PDB entry 6XGU | X-ray diffraction, 2.70 A resolution | chains A and B

[Chain A]
Protein: GTPase KRas
From: Homo sapiens
Notes: EC 3.6.5.2
Reference sequence: P01116 (RASK_HUMAN), isoform P01116-2; residues 1-169 here = UniProt positions 1-169
Chain sequence (170 residues; numbered 0 to 169; the number before each row is that of its first residue; numbering starts at 0):
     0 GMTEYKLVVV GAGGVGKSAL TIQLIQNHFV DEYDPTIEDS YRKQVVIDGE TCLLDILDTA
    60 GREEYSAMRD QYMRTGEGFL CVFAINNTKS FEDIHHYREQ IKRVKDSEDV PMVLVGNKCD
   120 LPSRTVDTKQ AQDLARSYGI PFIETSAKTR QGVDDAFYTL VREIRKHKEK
Unresolved in the structure: 0, 169
Construct notes: expression tag (0); engineered mutation Arg-61 (Gln in P01116)
Swiss-Prot annotation at these positions:
  - motif: Tyr-32 to Tyr-40 (Effector region)
  - binding site (GTP): Gly-10 to Ala-18, Val-29 to Thr-35, Ala-59, Gly-60, Asn-116 to Asp-119
  - modified residue: Met-1 (N-acetylmethionine), Thr-2 (N-acetylthreonine), Lys-104 (N6-acetyllysine)
  - glycosylation: Thr-35 (Microbial infection: O-linked (Glc) threonine)
  - natural variant: Lys-5 (K5E: In NS3; K5N: In GASC), Gly-10 (G10GG: In AML), Gly-12 (G12A: In colorectal cancer samples; G12C: In lung carcinoma; G12D: In GASC, JMML and SFM; G12R: In lung cancer and bladder cancer; G12S: In GASC and JMML; G12V: In GASC), Gly-13 (G13D: In GASC, JMML and OES; G13R: In pylocytic astrocytoma), Val-14 (V14I: In NS3), Leu-19 (L19F: In OES), Gln-22 (Q22E: In CFC2; Q22R: In NS3), Pro-34 (P34L: In NS3; P34Q: In NS3; P34R: In CFC2), Ile-36 (I36M: In NS3), Thr-58 (T58I: In NS3), Ala-59 (A59T: In GASC), Gly-60 (G60R: In CFC2; G60S: In NS3), 8 further natural variant entries in UniProt
  - mutagenesis: Asp-38 (D38A: Decreased interaction with MAPKAP1/SIN1), Tyr-40 (Y40A: Decreased interaction with MAPKAP1/SIN1)
Metal / ion sites: Mg2+: Ser-17, Thr-35 (together with GMP-PNP); Zn2+ near His-95 (its only coordinating residue here)
Residues lining bound ligands: GMP-PNP (GNP; phosphoaminophosphonic acid-guanylate ester): Ala-11, Gly-12, Gly-13, Val-14, Gly-15, Lys-16, Ser-17, Ala-18, Phe-28, Val-29, Asp-30, Glu-31, Asp-33, Pro-34, Thr-35, Thr-58, Ala-59, Gly-60, Arg-61, Asn-116, Lys-117, Asp-119, Leu-120, Ser-145, Ala-146, Lys-147
From the paper describing this entry:
  - contacts within the chain: Arg-61/Tyr-64, Pro-34/Arg-61, Ile-36/Arg-61

[Chain B]
Protein: RAF proto-oncogene serine/threonine-protein kinase
From: Homo sapiens
Notes: EC 2.7.11.1
Reference sequence: P04049 (RAF1_HUMAN); residue numbers follow UniProt; this construct covers 52-188
Chain sequence (137 residues; numbered 52 to 188; the number before each row is that of its first residue):
    52 SKTSNTIRVF LPNKQRTVVN VRNGMSLHDC LMKALKVRGL QPECCAVFRL LHEHKGKKAR
   112 LDWNTDAASL IGEELQVDFL DHVPLTTHNF ARKTFLKLAF CDICQKFLLN GFRCQTCGYK
   172 FHEHCSTKVP TMCVDWS
Unresolved in the structure: 52-54
Modified residues: Cys-95 (S-dimethylarsinoyl-cysteine; CAF)
Swiss-Prot annotation at these positions:
  - zinc finger: Thr-138 to Cys-184 (Phorbol-ester/DAG-type)
  - binding site (Zn(2+)): His-139, Cys-152, Cys-155, Cys-165, Cys-168, His-173, Cys-176, Cys-184
Metal / ion sites: Zn2+ site 1: His-139, Cys-165, Cys-168, Cys-184; Zn2+ site 2: Cys-152, Cys-155, His-173, Cys-176
From the paper describing this entry:
  - mutagenesis - F130E: unchanged binding to GTPase KRas (chain A)
  - mutagenesis - L136A (4-fold): decreased binding to GTPase KRas (chain A)
  - mutagenesis - R59A, N64A, Q66A: decreased catalytic activity
  - mutagenesis - R89L, F130E, L136A, T178A: decreased catalytic activity with GTPase KRas (chain A)

[Chain A / chain B interface]
Residue-residue contacts - 49 pairs, chain A then chain B:
  Ile-21(A) / Val-88(B)  hydrophobic
  Leu-23(A) / Thr-178(B)
  Ile-24(A) / Val-88(B)
  Ile-24(A) / Thr-182(B)
  Gln-25(A) / Lys-87(B)
  Gln-25(A) / Val-88(B)
  Asn-26(A) / Lys-179(B)
  Glu-31(A) / Lys-84(B)  salt bridge
  Asp-33(A) / Lys-84(B)  salt bridge
  Ile-36(A) / Thr-57(B)
  Ile-36(A) / Val-69(B)  hydrophobic
  Ile-36(A) / Asn-71(B)
  Glu-37(A) / Arg-59(B)  salt bridge
  Glu-37(A) / Arg-67(B)  salt bridge
  Glu-37(A) / Thr-68(B)
  Glu-37(A) / Val-69(B)  hydrogen bond (backbone-backbone)
  Asp-38(A) / Arg-67(B)
  Asp-38(A) / Thr-68(B)  hydrogen bond
  Asp-38(A) / Arg-89(B)  salt bridge
  Ser-39(A) / Gln-66(B)
  Ser-39(A) / Arg-67(B)  hydrogen bond (backbone-backbone)
  Ser-39(A) / Arg-89(B)  hydrogen bond (backbone-side chain)
  Tyr-40(A) / Gln-66(B)
  Tyr-40(A) / Val-88(B)  hydrophobic
  Tyr-40(A) / Arg-89(B)
  Arg-41(A) / Asn-64(B)  hydrogen bond (side chain-backbone)
  Arg-41(A) / Lys-65(B)
  Arg-41(A) / Gln-66(B)  hydrogen bond (backbone-side chain)
  Lys-42(A) / Thr-178(B)  hydrogen bond (side chain-backbone)
  Lys-42(A) / Val-180(B)  hydrogen bond (side chain-backbone)
  Lys-42(A) / Thr-182(B)
  Gln-43(A) / His-139(B)  hydrogen bond (side chain-backbone)
  Val-44(A) / Ser-177(B)
  Val-44(A) / Thr-178(B)
  Val-45(A) / Phe-163(B)  hydrophobic
  Val-45(A) / Glu-174(B)
  Val-45(A) / Ser-177(B)  hydrogen bond (backbone-side chain)
  Ile-46(A) / Glu-174(B)
  Asp-47(A) / Glu-174(B)  hydrogen bond (backbone-side chain)
  Gly-48(A) / Arg-143(B)  hydrogen bond (backbone-side chain)
  Gly-48(A) / Phe-163(B)
  Gly-48(A) / Glu-174(B)  hydrogen bond (backbone-side chain)
  Thr-50(A) / Phe-141(B)
  Arg-149(A) / Thr-178(B)  hydrogen bond
  Arg-149(A) / Lys-179(B)
  Asp-153(A) / His-175(B)
  Asp-153(A) / Thr-178(B)  hydrogen bond
  Tyr-157(A) / Glu-174(B)  hydrogen bond (side chain-backbone)
  Tyr-157(A) / Ser-177(B)  hydrogen bond
Interface residues without a listed pair, chain A (25 interface residues in all): Leu-56
Interface residues without a listed pair, chain B (27 interface residues in all): Val-70, Thr-138, Phe-172
From the paper, about this interface:
  - hot spots on chain A (mutagenesis) - V45E (2-fold), D153A (2-fold): decreased binding to RAF proto-oncogene serine/threonine-protein kinase (chain B)
  - hot spots on chain B (mutagenesis) - R59A (3-12-fold), N64A (3-12-fold), Q66A (3-12-fold), F141A (3-4-fold), K179A (3-4-fold): decreased binding to GTPase KRas (chain A)
  - hot spots on chain B (mutagenesis) - R89L: abolished binding to GTPase KRas (chain A)

[In short]
The interface between chain A and chain B involves 25 residues on one side and 27 on the other, with 17
hydrogen bonds and 5 salt bridges. Polar contacts include Glu-31(A)/Lys-84(B), Asp-33(A)/Lys-84(B) and
Glu-37(A)/Arg-59(B). The paper reports that L136A, R59A and N64A of chain B, among others, reduce binding to
GTPase KRas (chain A); contacts within the chain involving Arg-61(A), Tyr-64(A) and Pro-34(A) among others; 11
substitutions were tested in all.
Chain A is GTPase KRas and chain B is RAF proto-oncogene serine/threonine-protein kinase, both from Homo
sapiens; the structure, Crystal Structure of KRAS-Q61R (GMPPNP-bound) in complex with RAS-binding domain (RBD)
and cysteine-rich domain (CRD) of ..., was determined by X-ray diffraction, deposited together with 6XGV,
6XHA, 6XHB, 6XI7 and 6VJJ.
